7K2A - chains A and P; structure by X-ray diffraction, 1.90 A resolution.

Chain A:
Name: Kelch-like ECH-associated protein 1
Source organism: Homo sapiens
Reference sequence: Q14145 (KEAP1_HUMAN); residue numbers follow UniProt; this construct covers 324-624
Sequence (301 residues; numbered 324 to 624; the number before each row is that of its first residue):
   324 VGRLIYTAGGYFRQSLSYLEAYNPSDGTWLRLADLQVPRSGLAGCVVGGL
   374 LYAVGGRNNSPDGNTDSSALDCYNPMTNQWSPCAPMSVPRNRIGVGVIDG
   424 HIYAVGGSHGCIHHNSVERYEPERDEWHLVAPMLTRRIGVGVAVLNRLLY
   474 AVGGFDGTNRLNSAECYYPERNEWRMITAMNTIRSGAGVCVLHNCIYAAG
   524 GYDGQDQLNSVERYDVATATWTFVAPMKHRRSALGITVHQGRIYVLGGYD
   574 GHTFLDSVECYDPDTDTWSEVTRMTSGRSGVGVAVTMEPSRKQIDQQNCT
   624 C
Unresolved in the structure: 324-326, 610-624
Construct notes: conflict Ala540 (Glu in Q14145), Ala542 (Glu in Q14145), Ser613 (Cys in Q14145)
Swiss-Prot annotation at these positions:
  - site: Cys434 (Sensor for electrophilic agents)
  - modified residue: Cys434 (S-cGMP-cysteine)

Chain P:
Name: Ace-leu-asp-glu-glu-thr-gly-glu-phe-ala-NH2
Sequence (11 residues; each row starts with the number of its first residue):
    76 XLDEETGEFAX
Modified residues: ACE (acetyl group) at position 76; NH2 (amino group) at position 86

How chain A and chain P interact:
Residue-residue contacts (26):
  Tyr334(A) with Glu83(P); Phe84(P), hydrogen bond (side chain-backbone)
  Ser363(A) with Glu83(P), hydrogen bond
  Arg380(A) with Glu83(P), salt bridge
  Asn382(A) with Glu83(P), hydrogen bond; Phe84(P), hydrogen bond (side chain-backbone)
  Asn387(A) with NH2_86(P)
  Arg415(A) with Glu80(P), salt bridge; Thr81(P)
  Arg483(A) with Glu80(P), salt bridge
  Ser508(A) with Glu80(P), hydrogen bond
  Gly509(A) with Glu80(P), hydrogen bond (backbone-side chain)
  Tyr525(A) with Glu79(P), hydrogen bond; Glu80(P)
  Gln530(A) with Glu79(P), hydrogen bond (side chain-backbone)
  Ser555(A) with Glu80(P), hydrogen bond (side chain-backbone)
  Ala556(A) with Glu80(P)
  Tyr572(A) with Leu77(P); Asp78(P); Glu79(P); Glu80(P); Thr81(P); Gly82(P)
  Phe577(A) with Thr81(P); Gly82(P)
  Ser602(A) with Thr81(P), hydrogen bond (side chain-backbone)
Also at the interface, not in a pair above, chain A (19 interface residues in all): Gly364, Gly462, Gly527
Also at the interface, not in a pair above, chain P (10 interface residues in all): Ala85

In short:
Chain A and chain P form an interface of 19 and 10 residues respectively, with 10 hydrogen bonds and 3 salt
bridges. Polar contacts include Arg380(A)-Glu83(P), Arg415(A)-Glu80(P) and Arg483(A)-Glu80(P).
Chain A is Kelch-like ECH-associated protein 1 (Homo sapiens) and chain P is
Ace-leu-asp-glu-glu-thr-gly-glu-phe-ala-NH2; the structure, Kelch domain of human KEAP1 bound to Nrf2 peptide,
LDEETGEFA, was determined by X-ray diffraction, deposited together with 7K29, 7K2B, 7K2C, 7K2E, 7K2N, 7K2O and
7K2P.
